Entry 1HWG (X-ray diffraction, 2.50 A resolution); this record covers chains A and B of the 3 polymer chains in the assembly.

# Chain A
Name: Growth hormone
Organism: Homo sapiens
Reference sequence: P01241 (SOMA_HUMAN); residues 1-191 here correspond to UniProt positions 27-217 (UniProt number = residue number + 26)
Amino-acid sequence (191 residues; each row starts with the number of its first residue):
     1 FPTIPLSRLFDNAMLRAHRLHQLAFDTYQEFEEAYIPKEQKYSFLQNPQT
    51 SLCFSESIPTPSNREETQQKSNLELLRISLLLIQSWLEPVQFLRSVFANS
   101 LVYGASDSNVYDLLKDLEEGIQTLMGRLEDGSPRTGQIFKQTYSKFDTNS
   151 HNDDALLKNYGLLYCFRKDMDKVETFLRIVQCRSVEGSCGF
Disordered / not traced: 148-153, 191
Swiss-Prot annotation at these positions:
  - binding site (Zn(2+)): His18, Glu174
  - modified residue: Ser106 (Phosphoserine), Gln137 (Deamidated glutamine), Ser150 (Phosphoserine), Asn152 (Deamidated asparagine)
Disulfide bonds: Cys53-Cys165, Cys182-Cys189

# Chain B
Name: Growth hormone binding protein
Organism: Homo sapiens
Notes: fragment: extracellular domain
Reference sequence: P10912 (GHR_HUMAN); residues 1-237 here correspond to UniProt positions 19-255 (UniProt number = residue number + 18)
Amino-acid sequence (237 residues; numbered 1 to 237; the number before each row is that of its first residue):
     1 FSGSEATAAILSRAPWSLQSVNPGLKTNSSKEPKFTKCRSPERETFSCHW
    51 TDEVHHGTKNLGPIQLFYTRRNTQEWTQEWKECPDYVSAGENSCYFNSSF
   101 TSIWIPYCIKLTSNGGTVDEKCFSVDEIVQPDPPIALNWTLLNVSLTGIH
   151 ADIQVRWEAPRNADIQKGWMVLEYELQYKEVNETKWKMMDPILTTSVPVY
   201 SLKVDKEYEVRVRSKQRNSGNYGEFSEVLYVTLPQMS
Disordered / not traced: 1-31, 54-62, 235-237
Swiss-Prot annotation at these positions:
  - motif: Tyr222 to Ser226 (WSXWS motif)
  - glycosylation (N-linked (GlcNAc...) asparagine): Asn28, Asn97, Asn138, Asn143, Asn182
Disulfide bonds: Cys38-Cys48, Cys83-Cys94, Cys108-Cys122

# Interface between chain A and chain B
Pairs across the interface (52; chain A residue first):
  His18(A) - Arg217(B)  hydrogen bond
  His18(A) - Asn218(B)  hydrogen bond
  His21(A) - Asn218(B)
  Gln22(A) - Asn218(B)
  Phe25(A) - Asn218(B)
  Phe25(A) - Ser219(B)
  Lys41(A) - Glu127(B)  salt bridge
  Tyr42(A) - Glu120(B)
  Tyr42(A) - Lys121(B)
  Tyr42(A) - Cys122(B)
  Leu45(A) - Trp76(B)
  Leu45(A) - Pro106(B)  hydrophobic
  Gln46(A) - Trp76(B)
  Gln46(A) - Thr77(B)
  Gln46(A) - Cys108(B)
  Gln46(A) - Glu120(B)
  Asn47(A) - Arg71(B)
  Gln49(A) - Arg71(B)  hydrogen bond (backbone-side chain)
  Ser51(A) - Arg71(B)
  Leu52(A) - Arg71(B)
  Pro61(A) - Trp104(B)
  Ser62(A) - Ser102(B)
  Ser62(A) - Ile103(B)  hydrogen bond (backbone-backbone)
  Asn63(A) - Thr101(B)
  Asn63(A) - Ser102(B)
  Asn63(A) - Trp169(B)
  Arg64(A) - Glu44(B)  salt bridge
  Arg64(A) - Asp164(B)  salt bridge
  Arg64(A) - Lys167(B)
  Arg64(A) - Trp169(B)
  Thr67(A) - Trp169(B)
  Tyr164(A) - Ser124(B)
  Tyr164(A) - Glu127(B)
  Arg167(A) - Glu127(B)  salt bridge
  Lys168(A) - Trp104(B)  hydrogen bond (side chain-backbone)
  Asp171(A) - Arg43(B)  salt bridge
  Asp171(A) - Trp104(B)  hydrogen bond
  Lys172(A) - Trp104(B)
  Glu174(A) - Asn218(B)  hydrogen bond
  Thr175(A) - Arg43(B)  hydrogen bond
  Thr175(A) - Trp169(B)
  Phe176(A) - Trp104(B)  hydrophobic
  Arg178(A) - Gly168(B)
  Arg178(A) - Val171(B)
  Ile179(A) - Lys167(B)
  Ile179(A) - Gly168(B)
  Ile179(A) - Trp169(B)
  Cys182(A) - Gln166(B)
  Cys182(A) - Lys167(B)
  Cys182(A) - Gly168(B)  hydrogen bond (side chain-backbone)
  Cys189(A) - Ile165(B)
  Cys189(A) - Gln166(B)
Other interface residues (no listed pair), chain A (30 interface residues in all): Gln68
Other interface residues (no listed pair), chain B (29 interface residues in all): Phe123, Asp126, Gly220

# Overview
The interface between chain A and chain B involves 30 residues on one side and 29 on the other; the contacts
include 9 hydrogen bonds and 5 salt bridges. Polar pairs include Lys41(A)-Glu127(B), Arg64(A)-Glu44(B) and
Arg64(A)-Asp164(B).
Chain A is Growth hormone and chain B is Growth hormone binding protein, both from Homo sapiens; the
structure, 1:2 complex of human growth hormone with its soluble binding protein, was determined by X-ray
diffraction (same publication as 1HWH).
